Entry 6ZZD (X-ray diffraction, 2.05 A resolution); this record covers chains A and D.

== Chain A ==
Protein: Centriole protein
From: Chlamydomonas reinhardtii
UniProtKB: A9CQL4 (A9CQL4_CHLRE); residues 0-158 here correspond to UniProt positions 1-159 (UniProt number = residue number + 1)
Sequence (160 residues; each row starts with the number of its first residue; numbers below 1 keep their minus sign (Gly-1 is residue -1)):
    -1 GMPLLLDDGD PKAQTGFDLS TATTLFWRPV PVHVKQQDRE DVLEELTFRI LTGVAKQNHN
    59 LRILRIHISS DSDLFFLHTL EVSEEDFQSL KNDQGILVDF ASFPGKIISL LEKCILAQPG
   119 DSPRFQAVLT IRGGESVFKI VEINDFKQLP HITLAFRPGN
Disordered / not traced: -1 to 10, 158
Sequence notes: expression tag (-1)

== Chain D ==
Protein: MB_CRS6-13
From: Mus musculus
Sequence (126 residues; numbered -32 to 93; the number before each row is that of its first residue; numbers below 1 keep their minus sign (Met-32 is residue -32)):
   -32 MKHHHHHHSS GLNDIFEAQK IEWHEENLYF QGSVSSVPTK LEVVAATPTS LLISWDAPAV
    28 TVYFYVITYG ETGGNSPVQE FEVPGSKSTA TISGLKPGVD YTITVYANNK YSRWYGISPI
    88 SINYRT
Disordered / not traced: -32 to -3

== Interface between chain A and chain D ==
Pairs across the interface (24; chain A residue first):
  Thr22(A) with Phe31(D); Glu49(D), hydrogen bond
  Leu23(A) with Tyr30(D); Phe31(D)
  Phe24(A) with Tyr30(D), hydrophobic; Phe31(D)
  Trp25(A) with Tyr30(D), hydrogen bond (backbone-backbone); Phe31(D); Glu49(D); Val50(D); Pro51(D); Gly52(D), hydrogen bond (backbone-backbone)
  Arg26(A) with Thr28(D); Val29(D), hydrogen bond (side chain-backbone); Tyr30(D); Gly52(D)
  Pro27(A) with Ser53(D)
  Arg47(A) with Glu49(D), salt bridge
  Asp69(A) with Lys54(D), salt bridge
  Ile106(A) with Tyr30(D)
  Glu110(A) with Thr28(D); Tyr30(D), hydrogen bond; Lys77(D)
  Leu114(A) with Thr28(D)
Other interface residues (no listed pair), chain A (12 interface residues in all): Ile113

== Summary ==
12 residues of chain A and 11 residues of chain D are in contact, with 5 hydrogen bonds and 2 salt bridges.
Polar contacts include Arg47(A)-Glu49(D), Asp69(A)-Lys54(D) and Thr22(A)-Glu49(D).
Chain A is Centriole protein (Chlamydomonas reinhardtii) and chain D is MB_CRS6-13 (Mus musculus); the
structure, MB_CRS6-13 bound to CrSAS-6_N, was determined by X-ray diffraction, deposited together with 6ZZ8,
6ZZC and 6ZZG.
